3FWC - chains B and C of the 4 polymer chains in the assembly; structure by X-ray diffraction, 2.70 A resolution.

# Chain B
Molecule: Nuclear mRNA export protein SAC3
Source organism: Saccharomyces cerevisiae
UniProtKB: P46674 (SAC3_YEAST); residue numbers follow UniProt; this construct covers 723-805
Sequence (85 residues; numbered 721 to 805; the number before each row is that of its first residue):
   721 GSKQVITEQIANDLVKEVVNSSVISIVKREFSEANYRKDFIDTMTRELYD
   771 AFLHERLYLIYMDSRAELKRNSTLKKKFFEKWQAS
Disordered / not traced: 721, 805
Construct notes: expression tag (721-722)
Reported in the primary citation:
  - post-translational modification sites: Lys-748 (proposed by the authors, not directly observed)

# Chain C
Molecule: Protein SUS1
Source organism: Saccharomyces cerevisiae
UniProtKB: Q6WNK7 (SUS1_YEAST); residue numbers follow UniProt; this construct covers 1-96
Sequence (96 residues; row label = number of the first residue in the row):
     1 MTMDTAQLKSQIQQYLVESGNYELISNELKARLLQEGWVDKVKDLTKSEM
    51 NINESTNFTQILSTVEPKALEMVSDSTRETVLKQIREFLEEIVDTQ
Disordered / not traced: 1-6, 94-96
UniProt features mapped onto this chain:
  - cross-link: Lys-68 (Glycyl lysine isopeptide (Lys-Gly) (interchain with G-Cter in ubiquitin))
  - mutagenesis: Glu-18 to Gly-20 (In sus1-10; dissociates from TREX-2 while leaving its interaction with SAGA intact), Gly-37 to Trp-38 (In sus1-11; impairs binding to both TREX-2 and SAGA), Val-73 to Asp-75 (In sus1-12; dissociates from TREX-2 while leaving its interaction with SAGA intact)

# Interface between chain B and chain C
Residue-residue contacts (51):
  Arg-757(B) / Val-93(C)
  Phe-760(B) / Lys-9(C)
  Ile-761(B) / Leu-89(C)
  Ile-761(B) / Glu-90(C)
  Thr-763(B) / Lys-9(C)
  Met-764(B) / Lys-9(C)
  Met-764(B) / Ile-12(C)  hydrophobic
  Met-764(B) / Leu-89(C)  hydrophobic
  Thr-765(B) / Leu-82(C)
  Thr-765(B) / Ile-85(C)
  Thr-765(B) / Arg-86(C)
  Thr-765(B) / Leu-89(C)
  Arg-766(B) / Arg-78(C)
  Glu-767(B) / Lys-9(C)  salt bridge
  Leu-768(B) / Gln-13(C)
  Leu-768(B) / Leu-16(C)  hydrophobic
  Tyr-769(B) / Val-73(C)
  Tyr-769(B) / Arg-78(C)
  Tyr-769(B) / Val-81(C)  hydrophobic
  Tyr-769(B) / Leu-82(C)  hydrophobic
  Tyr-769(B) / Ile-85(C)  hydrophobic
  Phe-772(B) / Tyr-22(C)  hydrophobic
  Phe-772(B) / Leu-29(C)  hydrophobic
  Phe-772(B) / Ile-85(C)  hydrophobic
  Leu-773(B) / Leu-29(C)  hydrophobic
  Leu-773(B) / Leu-70(C)  hydrophobic
  His-774(B) / Leu-62(C)
  His-774(B) / Glu-66(C)
  Glu-775(B) / Tyr-22(C)
  Arg-776(B) / Ser-26(C)
  Arg-776(B) / Lys-30(C)
  Arg-776(B) / Trp-38(C)
  Leu-777(B) / Trp-38(C)  hydrophobic
  Leu-777(B) / Glu-66(C)
  Tyr-778(B) / Phe-58(C)  hydrophobic
  Ile-780(B) / Trp-38(C)  hydrophobic
  Ile-780(B) / Val-42(C)  hydrophobic
  Ile-780(B) / Lys-43(C)
  Ile-780(B) / Thr-46(C)
  Tyr-781(B) / Phe-58(C)  hydrophobic
  Tyr-781(B) / Ile-61(C)  hydrophobic
  Asp-783(B) / Lys-43(C)  salt bridge
  Ser-784(B) / Lys-43(C)  hydrogen bond (side chain-backbone)
  Ser-784(B) / Thr-46(C)  hydrogen bond
  Ser-784(B) / Lys-47(C)
  Ser-784(B) / Met-50(C)
  Arg-785(B) / Met-50(C)
  Glu-787(B) / Lys-43(C)  salt bridge
  Glu-787(B) / Lys-47(C)  salt bridge
  Leu-788(B) / Met-50(C)  hydrophobic
  Leu-788(B) / Asn-51(C)
Also at the interface, not in a pair above, chain C (35 interface residues in all): Ile-25, Leu-33, Val-39, Thr-56, Asn-57, Ala-69

# In short
Chain B and chain C form an interface of 24 and 35 residues respectively, with 2 hydrogen bonds and 4 salt
bridges. Polar pairs include Glu-767(B)/Lys-9(C), Asp-783(B)/Lys-43(C) and Glu-787(B)/Lys-43(C). UniProt lists
8 mutagenesis sites on chain C. The paper reports a modification site at Lys-748(B).
Chain B is Nuclear mRNA export protein SAC3 and chain C is Protein SUS1, both from Saccharomyces cerevisiae;
the structure, Sac3:Sus1:Cdc31 complex, was determined by X-ray diffraction together with 3FWB from the same
study.
